Entry 8P62 (electron microscopy, 3.90 A resolution); this record covers chains 3 and 7 of the 14 polymer chains in the assembly.

# Chain 3
Name: DNA replication licensing factor MCM3
Source organism: Saccharomyces cerevisiae
Notes: EC 3.6.4.12
UniProtKB: P24279 (MCM3_YEAST); numbering as in UniProt (aligned over 1-971)
Chain sequence (1006 residues; row label = number of the first residue in the row; numbers below 1 keep their minus sign (Met-34 is residue -34)):
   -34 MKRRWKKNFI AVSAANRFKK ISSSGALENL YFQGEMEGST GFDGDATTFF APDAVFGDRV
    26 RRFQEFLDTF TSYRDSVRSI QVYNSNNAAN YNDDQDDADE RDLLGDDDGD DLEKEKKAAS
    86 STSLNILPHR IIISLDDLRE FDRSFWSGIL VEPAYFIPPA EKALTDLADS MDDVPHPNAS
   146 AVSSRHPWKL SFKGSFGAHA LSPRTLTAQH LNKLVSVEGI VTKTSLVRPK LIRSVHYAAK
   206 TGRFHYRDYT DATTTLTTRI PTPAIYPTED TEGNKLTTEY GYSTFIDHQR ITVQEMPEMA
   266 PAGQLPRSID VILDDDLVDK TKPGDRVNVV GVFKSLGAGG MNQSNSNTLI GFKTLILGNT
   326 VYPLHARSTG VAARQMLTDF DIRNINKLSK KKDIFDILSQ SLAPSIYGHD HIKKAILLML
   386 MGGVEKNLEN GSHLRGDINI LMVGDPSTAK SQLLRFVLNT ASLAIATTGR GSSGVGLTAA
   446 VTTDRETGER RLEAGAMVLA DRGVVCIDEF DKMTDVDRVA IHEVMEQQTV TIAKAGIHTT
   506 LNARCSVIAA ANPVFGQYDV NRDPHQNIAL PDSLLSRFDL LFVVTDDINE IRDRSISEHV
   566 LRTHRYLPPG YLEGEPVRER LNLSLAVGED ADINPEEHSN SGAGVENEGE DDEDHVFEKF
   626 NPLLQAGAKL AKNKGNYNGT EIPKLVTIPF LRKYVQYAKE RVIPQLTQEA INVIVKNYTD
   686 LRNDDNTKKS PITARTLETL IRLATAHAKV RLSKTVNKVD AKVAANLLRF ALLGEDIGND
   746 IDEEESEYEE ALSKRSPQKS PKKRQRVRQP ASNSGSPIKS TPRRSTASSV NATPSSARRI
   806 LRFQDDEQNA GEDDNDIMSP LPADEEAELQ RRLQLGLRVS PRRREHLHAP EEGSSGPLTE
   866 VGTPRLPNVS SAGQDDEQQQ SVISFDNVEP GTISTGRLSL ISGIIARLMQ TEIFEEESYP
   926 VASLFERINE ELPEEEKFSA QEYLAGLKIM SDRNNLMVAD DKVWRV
Disordered / not traced: -34 to 17, 57-88, 332-338, 595-629, 741-971
Sequence notes: initiating methionine (-34); expression tag (-33 to 0)
Bound ions: Mg2+: Ser416 (together with ATP)
Ligand contacts:
  - ATP (adenosine-5'-triphosphate), molecule 1: Ser370, Ile371, Tyr372, Pro411, Ser412, Thr413, Ala414, Lys415, Ser416, Gln417, Asn517, Ile561, Val565
  - ATP, molecule 2: Glu491, Arg542, Ala699, Arg700, Glu703
Swiss-Prot annotation at these positions:
  - motif: Ser541 to Asp544 (Arginine finger)
  - binding site (ATP): Gly409 to Ser416
  - modified residue: Ser761 (Phosphoserine), Ser777 (Phosphoserine), Ser781 (Phosphoserine), Thr868 (Phosphothreonine)
  - mutagenesis: Lys415 (K415A: No effect on MCM2-7 complex helicase activity. Loss of MCM2-7 complex helicase activity; when associated with MCM5 A-422. Reduces MCM2-7 complex helicase activity ...)

# Chain 7
Name: DNA replication licensing factor MCM7
Source organism: Saccharomyces cerevisiae
Notes: EC 3.6.4.12
UniProtKB: P38132 (MCM7_YEAST); numbering as in UniProt (aligned over 1-845)
Chain sequence (845 residues; numbered 1 to 845; the number before each row is that of its first residue):
     1 MSAALPSIQL PVDYNNLFNE ITDFLVTFKQ DTLSSDATRN ENEDENLDAE NIEQHLLEKG
    61 PKYMAMLQKV ANRELNSVII DLDDILQYQN EKFLQGTQAD DLVSAIQQNA NHFTELFCRA
   121 IDNNMPLPTK EIDYKDDVLD VILNQRRLRN ERMLSDRTNE IRSENLMDTT MDPPSSMNDA
   181 LREVVEDETE LFPPNLTRRY FLYFKPLSQN CARRYRKKAI SSKPLSVRQI KGDFLGQLIT
   241 VRGIITRVSD VKPAVEVIAY TCDQCGYEVF QEVNSRTFTP LSECTSEECS QNQTKGQLFM
   301 STRASKFSAF QECKIQELSQ QVPVGHIPRS LNIHVNGTLV RSLSPGDIVD VTGIFLPAPY
   361 TGFKALKAGL LTETYLEAQF VRQHKKKFAS FSLTSDVEER VMELITSGDV YNRLAKSIAP
   421 EIYGNLDVKK ALLLLLVGGV DKRVGDGMKI RGDINVCLMG DPGVAKSQLL KAICKISPRG
   481 VYTTGKGSSG VGLTAAVMKD PVTDEMILEG GALVLADNGI CCIDEFDKMD ESDRTAIHEV
   541 MEQQTISISK AGINTTLNAR TSILAAANPL YGRYNPRLSP LDNINLPAAL LSRFDILFLM
   601 LDIPSRDDDE KLAEHVTYVH MHNKQPDLDF TPVEPSKMRE YIAYAKTKRP VMSEAVNDYV
   661 VQAYIRLRQD SKREMDSKFS FGQATPRTLL GIIRLSQALA KLRLADMVDI DDVEEALRLV
   721 RVSKESLYQE TNKSKEDESP TTKIFTIIKK MLQETGKNTL SYENIVKTVR LRGFTMLQLS
   781 NCIQEYSYLN VWHLINEGNT LKFVDDGTMD TDQEDSLVST PKLAPQTTAS ANVSAQDSDI
   841 DLQDA
Disordered / not traced: 1-3, 31-58, 155-188, 729-845
Bound ions: Zn2+: Cys262, Cys265, Cys289, Lys295
Ligand contacts:
  - ADP (adenosine-5'-diphosphate): Pro686, Arg687, Leu690
  - ATP (adenosine-5'-triphosphate): Glu421, Ile422, Tyr423, Asn425, Asp461, Pro462, Gly463, Val464, Ala465, Lys466, Ser467, Gln468, Asp524, Leu612, Val616
Swiss-Prot annotation at these positions:
  - motif: Ser592 to Asp595 (Arginine finger)
  - binding site (ATP): Tyr423, Gly463, Ala465, Lys466, Ser467, Asn568, Arg593, Arg687
  - modified residue: Thr811 (Phosphothreonine), Ser819 (Phosphoserine), Ser838 (Phosphoserine)
  - mutagenesis: Lys466 (K466A: Loss of MCM2-7 complex helicase activity)

# Chain 3 / chain 7 interface
Pairs across the interface - 80 pairs, chain 3 then chain 7:
  Ala54(3) with Arg216(7), hydrogen bond (backbone-side chain)
  Asn55(3) with Lys218(7), hydrogen bond (backbone-side chain)
  Tyr56(3) with Tyr215(7), hydrogen bond (side chain-backbone); Arg216(7), hydrogen bond (side chain-backbone); Lys218(7)
  Ala144(3) with Pro11(7)
  Leu191(3) with Arg329(7)
  Arg193(3) with Leu371(7)
  Pro194(3) with Leu371(7); Thr372(7)
  Lys195(3) with Leu370(7); Leu371(7)
  Leu196(3) with Leu370(7), hydrogen bond (backbone-backbone)
  Tyr202(3) with Tyr14(7), hydrophobic
  Phe209(3) with Ser7(7); Ile8(7), hydrogen bond (backbone-backbone); Leu10(7), hydrophobic; Val12(7), hydrophobic
  His210(3) with Leu5(7); Pro6(7); Ser7(7), hydrogen bond
  Tyr211(3) with Pro6(7), hydrogen bond (backbone-backbone); Ile8(7), hydrophobic
  Tyr214(3) with Leu370(7), hydrophobic
  Ala229(3) with Gly369(7)
  Thr236(3) with Ala4(7)
  Glu244(3) with Tyr14(7); Asn109(7), hydrogen bond; His112(7), salt bridge
  Tyr245(3) with Asn109(7), hydrogen bond (backbone-side chain); Asn111(7); Gly236(7); Leu356(7), hydrophobic; Pro357(7), hydrophobic
  Gly246(3) with Gln108(7); Leu235(7); Gly236(7)
  Tyr247(3) with Val12(7)
  Phe250(3) with Gly232(7); Leu235(7), hydrophobic
  Asp252(3) with Lys231(7); Gly232(7), hydrogen bond (side chain-backbone)
  Asp284(3) with Arg329(7), salt bridge
  Thr286(3) with His326(7)
  Lys287(3) with Val324(7); Gly325(7); His326(7)
  Lys391(3) with His620(7); Asn623(7)
  Leu393(3) with Asn623(7); Lys624(7)
  Asn395(3) with Glu421(7), hydrogen bond; Lys475(7); Gln625(7)
  Leu457(3) with Ile327(7)
  Ala459(3) with Ile327(7)
  Asp466(3) with Val324(7); Gly325(7)
  His487(3) with Glu525(7), salt bridge
  Glu488(3) with Gly487(7)
  Thr505(3) with Ser319(7)
  Leu506(3) with Pro328(7)
  Asn507(3) with Ser319(7), hydrogen bond (side chain-backbone)
  Leu671(3) with Met621(7), hydrophobic
  Ile676(3) with Thr617(7); Met621(7), hydrophobic
  Val680(3) with Ala613(7), hydrophobic
  Tyr683(3) with Ala613(7), hydrophobic
  Thr684(3) with Arg606(7)
  Asp685(3) with Arg606(7), salt bridge
  Arg687(3) with Asp602(7), salt bridge; Pro604(7); Asp609(7), salt bridge
  Asn688(3) with Pro604(7); Ser605(7); Arg606(7)
  Thr698(3) with Gly463(7), hydrogen bond (side chain-backbone)
  Leu702(3) with Ala613(7), hydrophobic; Val616(7), hydrophobic
  Ile706(3) with His620(7)
Other interface residues (no listed pair), chain 3 (66 interface residues in all): Ile91, Asn143, Ser145, Ser148, His201, Asp216, Pro232, Thr243, His253, Gly396, Leu399, Glu451, Glu458, Val463, Gly501, Thr504, Arg509, Ala699, Arg700
Other interface residues (no listed pair), chain 7 (60 interface residues in all): Arg228, Asp233, Tyr360, Pro462, Asp500, Ile603, Glu610, Leu612, Glu614

# In short
Chain 3 and chain 7 form an interface of 66 and 60 residues respectively, with 14 hydrogen bonds and 6 salt
bridges. Polar contacts include Glu244(3)-His112(7), Asp284(3)-Arg329(7) and His487(3)-Glu525(7). One ATP
molecule is bound between chain 3 and chain 7. Ligands of chain 3: ATP.
Here chain 3 is DNA replication licensing factor MCM3 and chain 7 is DNA replication licensing factor MCM7,
both from Saccharomyces cerevisiae. Entry 8P62 (S. cerevisiae ssDNA-sCMGE after DNA replication initiation)
was determined by electron microscopy together with 8P5E and 8P63 from the same study.
